Entry 8AIN (X-ray diffraction, 2.70 A resolution); this record covers chains A and B.

[Chain A]
Molecule: Uracil-DNA glycosylase
From: Staphylococcus aureus
Notes: EC 3.2.2.27
UniProt: A0A5F0HLK2 (A0A5F0HLK2_STAAU); residues 1-218 here = UniProt positions 1-218
Chain sequence (226 residues; row label = number of the first residue in the row):
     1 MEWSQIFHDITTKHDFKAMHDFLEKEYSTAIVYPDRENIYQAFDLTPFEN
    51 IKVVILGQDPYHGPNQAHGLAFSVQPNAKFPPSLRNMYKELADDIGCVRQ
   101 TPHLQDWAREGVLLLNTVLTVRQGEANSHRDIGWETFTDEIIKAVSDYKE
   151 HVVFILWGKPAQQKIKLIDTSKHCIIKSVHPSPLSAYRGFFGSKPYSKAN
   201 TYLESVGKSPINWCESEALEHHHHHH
Unresolved in the structure: 216-226
Differences from the reference sequence: expression tag (219-226)
Cystine bridges: C97-C214

[Chain B]
Molecule: Mcugi
From: Macrococcus caseolyticus
Chain sequence (120 residues; numbered 1 to 120; the number before each row is that of its first residue):
     1 MKQIKAHLTRYLEEILKLSSQEYLTEFVQLGIEELAWGERKIPEKLKGAI
    51 IDTYTFYDHSLIKDYIYSFIGTYQGKIILVGYTNGEYEHFFYINDTVKTL
   101 HSELHLLNLTEEDLEFVNVG
Unresolved in the structure: 1, 16-20, 62-65, 118-120

[Chain A / chain B interface]
Pairs across the interface (45):
  Q58(A) with V28(B); Q29(B), hydrogen bond (side chain-backbone)
  Y61(A) with E26(B)
  H62(A) with T25(B), hydrogen bond (side chain-backbone)
  Q66(A) with Y57(B)
  K79(A) with H59(B)
  F80(A) with H59(B)
  P81(A) with E26(B); Y57(B)
  P82(A) with E26(B); Y57(B); Y67(B), hydrophobic
  S83(A) with E26(B), hydrogen bond (backbone-side chain)
  R85(A) with H59(B)
  A126(A) with F27(B), hydrophobic; Y54(B), hydrophobic
  N127(A) with F27(B); Q29(B)
  G158(A) with E34(B)
  K159(A) with G31(B); E33(B), salt bridge; E34(B), hydrogen bond (backbone-side chain); G48(B)
  P160(A) with Q29(B)
  V179(A) with E34(B)
  H180(A) with V28(B); L30(B); E34(B), hydrogen bond (backbone-side chain)
  P183(A) with Y67(B), hydrophobic
  L184(A) with L30(B), hydrophobic; E34(B); L35(B); T53(B); T55(B); F69(B), hydrophobic; E88(B)
  S185(A) with L30(B); E34(B)
  Y187(A) with G85(B); E86(B)
  R188(A) with E34(B); L35(B); A36(B); W37(B); G38(B)
Other interface residues (no listed pair), chain A (25 interface residues in all): D59, Q163, S182
Other interface residues (no listed pair), chain B (27 interface residues in all): A49, I50, T83
Interface features reported in the paper:
  - interface residues, chain B: L24(B)

[Overview]
25 residues of chain A and 27 residues of chain B are in contact, with 5 hydrogen bonds and 1 salt bridge.
Polar contacts include K159(A)-E33(B), Q58(A)-Q29(B) and H62(A)-T25(B). The paper reports the interface
residue L24(B).
Here chain A is Uracil-DNA glycosylase (Staphylococcus aureus) and chain B is Mcugi (Macrococcus
caseolyticus). Entry 8AIN (MCUGI SAUNG complex) was determined by X-ray diffraction together with 8AIL from
the same study.
